PDB entry 5DXB | X-ray diffraction, 2.08 A resolution | chains B and E

# Chain B
Name: Estrogen receptor
From: Homo sapiens
UniProt: P03372 (ESR1_HUMAN), isoform P03372-3; residues 297-554 here correspond to UniProt positions 124-381 (UniProt number = residue number - 173)
Chain sequence (261 residues; row label = number of the first residue in the row):
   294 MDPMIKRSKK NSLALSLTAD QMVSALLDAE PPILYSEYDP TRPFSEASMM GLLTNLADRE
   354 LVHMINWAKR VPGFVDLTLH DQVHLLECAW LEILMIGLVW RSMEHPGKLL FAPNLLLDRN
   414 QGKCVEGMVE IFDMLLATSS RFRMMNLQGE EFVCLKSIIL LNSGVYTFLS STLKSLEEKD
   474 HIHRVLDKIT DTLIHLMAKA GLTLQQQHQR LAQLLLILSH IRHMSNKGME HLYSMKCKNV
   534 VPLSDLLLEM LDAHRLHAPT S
Unresolved in the structure: 294-306, 332-336, 461-472, 533, 549-554
Differences from the reference sequence: initiating methionine (294); expression tag (295-296); engineered mutation S537 (Tyr364 in P03372)
Ligand contacts: estradiol (EST): M343, L346, L349, A350, E353, L384, L387, M388, L391, R394, F404, M421, I424, L428, G521, H524, L525

# Chain E
Name: Nuclear receptor coactivator 2
UniProt: Q15596 (NCOA2_HUMAN); residues 2-12 here correspond to UniProt positions 687-697 (UniProt number = residue number + 685)
Chain sequence (13 residues; row label = number of the first residue in the row):
     1 XHKLLHRXLQ DSX
Unresolved in the structure: 1, 13
Differences from the reference sequence: acetylation (1); conflict L4 (Ile689 in Q15596), 66D_8 (Leu693 in Q15596); amidation (13)
Modified residues: ACE (acetyl group) at position 1, 66D ((4R)-2,4-dimethyl-L-norleucine) at position 8, NH2 (amino group) at position 13; L4 (2-methyl-L-norleucine; MK8)
Covalently attached groups: covalent link L4-66D_8

# Interface between chain B and chain E
Contacting residue pairs - 15 pairs, chain B then chain E:
  I358(B) - L5(E)  hydrophobic
  I358(B) - 66D_8(E)
  I358(B) - L9(E)  hydrophobic
  K362(B) - L9(E)
  K362(B) - D11(E)
  L372(B) - H6(E)
  L372(B) - Q10(E)
  Q375(B) - L9(E)
  V376(B) - H6(E)
  V376(B) - L9(E)  hydrophobic
  E380(B) - K3(E)  salt bridge
  L539(B) - L4(E)
  E542(B) - K3(E)
  E542(B) - L4(E)  hydrogen bond (side chain-backbone)
  M543(B) - L5(E)  hydrophobic
Other interface residues (no listed pair), chain B (11 interface residues in all): F367, L379

# In short
The interface between chain B and chain E involves 11 residues on one side and 8 on the other, with 1 hydrogen
bond and 1 salt bridge. Among the polar pairs are E380(B)-K3(E) and E542(B)-L4(E). Bound to chain B:
estradiol.
Here chain B is Estrogen receptor (Homo sapiens) and chain E is Nuclear receptor coactivator 2. Entry 5DXB
(Estrogen Receptor Alpha Ligand Binding Domain Y537S Mutant in Complex with Stapled Peptide SRC2-P1 and
Estradiol) was determined by X-ray diffraction together with 5DXE, 5DXG, 5DX3 and 5HYR from the same study.
